PDB entry 6LHL | electron microscopy, 3.07 A resolution | chains A and B of the 3 polymer chains in the assembly

# Chain A
Molecule: VP1 protein
From: Coxsackievirus A16
Reference sequence: A0A2S1BJ89 (A0A2S1BJ89_9ENTO); residues 1-297 here correspond to UniProt positions 566-862 (UniProt number = residue number + 565)
Amino-acid sequence (297 residues; each row starts with the number of its first residue):
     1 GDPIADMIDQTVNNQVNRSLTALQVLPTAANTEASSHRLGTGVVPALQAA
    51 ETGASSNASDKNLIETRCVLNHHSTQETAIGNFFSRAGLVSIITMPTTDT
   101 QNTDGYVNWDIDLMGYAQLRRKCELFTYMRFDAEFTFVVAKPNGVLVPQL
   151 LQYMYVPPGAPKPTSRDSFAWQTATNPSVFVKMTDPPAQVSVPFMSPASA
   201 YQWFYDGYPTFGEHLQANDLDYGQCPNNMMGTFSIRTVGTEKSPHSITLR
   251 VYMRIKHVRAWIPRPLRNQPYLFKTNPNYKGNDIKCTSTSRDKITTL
Not modelled in the structure: 1-61, 98-103, 210-227

# Chain B
Molecule: VP2 protein
From: Coxsackievirus A16
Notes: EC 3.4.22.29, 3.6.1.15, 3.4.22.28, 2.7.7.48
Reference sequence: A0A1D3TZV2 (A0A1D3TZV2_9ENTO); residues 1-254 here correspond to UniProt positions 70-323 (UniProt number = residue number + 69)
Amino-acid sequence (254 residues; row label = number of the first residue in the row):
     1 SPSAEACGYSDRVAQLTIGNSTITTQEAANIVIAYGEWPEYCPDTDATAV
    51 DKPTRPDVSVNRFFTLDTKSWAKDSKGWYWKFPDVLTEVGVFGQNAQFHY
   101 LYRSGFCVHVQCNASKFHQGALLVAVLPEYVLGTIAGGTGNENSHPPYAT
   151 TQPGQVGAVLTHPYVLDAGIPLSQLTVCPHQWINLRTNNCATIIVPYMNT
   201 VPFDSALNHCNFGLLVIPVVPLDFNAGATSEIPITVTIAPMCAEFAGLRQ
   251 AVKQ
Not modelled in the structure: 1-12, 43-58, 136-147, 250-254

# Interface between chain A and chain B
Pairs across the interface - 51 pairs, chain A then chain B:
  Thr127(A) - Glu129(B)
  Tyr128(A) - Glu129(B)  hydrogen bond
  Tyr128(A) - Met198(B)
  Tyr128(A) - Asn199(B)
  Tyr128(A) - Thr200(B)
  Ala198(A) - Thr200(B)
  Ser199(A) - Thr200(B)
  Ala200(A) - Thr200(B)
  Gln202(A) - Thr200(B)
  Phe204(A) - Glu129(B)
  Tyr205(A) - Glu129(B)
  Tyr205(A) - Val131(B)
  Tyr205(A) - His209(B)
  Asp206(A) - Lys81(B)  salt bridge
  Asp206(A) - Glu129(B)  hydrogen bond (backbone-side chain)
  Asp206(A) - Tyr130(B)
  Asp206(A) - Cys210(B)
  Gly207(A) - Asn208(B)
  Gly207(A) - His209(B)
  Tyr208(A) - Tyr148(B)  hydrogen bond (side chain-backbone)
  Tyr208(A) - Thr151(B)  hydrogen bond
  Ile262(A) - Tyr35(B)
  Ile262(A) - Pro128(B)  hydrophobic
  Arg264(A) - Pro128(B)  hydrogen bond (side chain-backbone)
  Arg264(A) - Glu129(B)  hydrogen bond (side chain-backbone)
  Pro265(A) - Ile170(B)
  Pro265(A) - Gln174(B)
  Pro265(A) - Val177(B)
  Leu266(A) - Pro171(B)
  Leu266(A) - Gln174(B)  hydrogen bond (backbone-side chain)
  Arg267(A) - Gly169(B)
  Asn268(A) - Gly169(B)
  Asn268(A) - Ile170(B)
  Asn268(A) - Pro171(B)
  Gln269(A) - Val165(B)
  Gln269(A) - Gly169(B)
  Pro277(A) - Gly133(B)
  Pro277(A) - Ala168(B)
  Asn278(A) - Gly133(B)
  Asn278(A) - Thr134(B)  hydrogen bond (side chain-backbone)
  Tyr279(A) - Thr134(B)
  Tyr279(A) - Ile135(B)
  Tyr279(A) - His162(B)
  Tyr279(A) - Val165(B)
  Tyr279(A) - Asp167(B)  hydrogen bond
  Tyr279(A) - Ala168(B)
  Tyr279(A) - Gly169(B)
  Gly281(A) - Ile135(B)
  Ile284(A) - His162(B)
  Thr287(A) - Tyr164(B)  hydrogen bond
  Thr287(A) - Pro171(B)
Other interface residues (no listed pair), chain A (27 interface residues in all): Pro263, Lys285, Cys286
Other interface residues (no listed pair), chain B (33 interface residues in all): Leu127, Leu132, Gln152, Leu175, Cys178, Val201

# Overview
The interface between chain A and chain B involves 27 residues on one side and 33 on the other; the contacts
include 10 hydrogen bonds and 1 salt bridge. Polar contacts include Asp206(A)-Lys81(B), Tyr128(A)-Glu129(B)
and Asp206(A)-Glu129(B).
Here chain A is VP1 protein and chain B is VP2 protein, both from Coxsackievirus A16. Entry 6LHL (The cryo-EM
structure of coxsackievirus A16 A-particle in complex with Fab 18A7) was determined by electron microscopy,
deposited together with 6LHA, 6LHB, 6LHC, 6LHK, 6LHO and 6LHP.
